Entry 4C5Z (X-ray diffraction, 2.50 A resolution); this record covers chains A and B.

# Chain A (and B)
Name: Ochratoxinase
Organism: Aspergillus niger
Notes: EC 3.4.13.9, 3.5.1.-; fragment: extracellular, n-terminally truncated isoform, residues 43-480; chain B of this document is another copy of the same molecule, construct and numbering; everything in this record applies to it too
UniProt: A2R2V4 (A2R2V4_ASPNC); residues 43-480 here = UniProt positions 43-480
Amino-acid sequence (438 residues; row label = number of the first residue in the row):
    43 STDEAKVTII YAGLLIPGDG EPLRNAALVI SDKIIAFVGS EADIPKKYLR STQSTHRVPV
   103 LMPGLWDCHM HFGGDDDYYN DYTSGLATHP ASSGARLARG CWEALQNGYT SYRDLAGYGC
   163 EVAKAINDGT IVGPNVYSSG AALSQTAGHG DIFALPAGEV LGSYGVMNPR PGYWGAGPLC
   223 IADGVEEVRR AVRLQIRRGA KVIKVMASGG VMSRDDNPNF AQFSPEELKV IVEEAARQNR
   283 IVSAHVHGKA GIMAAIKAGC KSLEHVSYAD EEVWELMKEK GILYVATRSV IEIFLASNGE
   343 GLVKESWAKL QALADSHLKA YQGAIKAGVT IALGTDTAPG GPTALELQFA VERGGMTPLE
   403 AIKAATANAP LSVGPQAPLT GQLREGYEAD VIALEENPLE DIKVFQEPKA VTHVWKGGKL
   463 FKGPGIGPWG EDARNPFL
Unresolved in the structure: 43-44, 257 (chain B: 43-45)
UniProt features mapped onto this chain:
  - active site: K246, D378
  - binding site (Zn(2+)): H111, H113, K246, H287, H307
  - mutagenesis: S135 (S135G/W: Affect substrate binding and carboxypeptidase activity), Y160 (Y160S/G: Affect substrate binding and carboxypeptidase activity), Y206 (Y206S/G: Affect substrate binding and carboxypeptidase activity)
What the authors report for this chain:
  - contacts within the chain: G252-D258 (hydrogen bond), V253-D258 (hydrogen bond), M254-D258 (hydrogen bond)
  - catalytic residues: H191, D378 (proposed by the authors, not directly observed)

# How chain A and chain B interact
Contacting residue pairs (96):
  G127(A) with Y215(B), hydrogen bond (backbone-side chain)
  L128(A) with Y215(B), hydrogen bond (backbone-side chain)
  T130(A) with Y215(B), hydrogen bond (backbone-side chain)
  H131(A) with P132(B); Y160(B); E163(B); Y215(B); A218(B), hydrogen bond (side chain-backbone)
  P132(A) with H131(B); P132(B); A133(B); Y215(B)
  A133(A) with P132(B); G136(B); Y160(B), hydrophobic; E163(B)
  S134(A) with E163(B), hydrogen bond (side chain-backbone)
  G136(A) with A133(B); G136(B); A137(B)
  A137(A) with G136(B); A137(B); A140(B); A167(B), hydrophobic; I173(B)
  R138(A) with A167(B); D170(B), salt bridge; T172(B); F479(B)
  A140(A) with A137(B); A140(B), hydrophobic
  R141(A) with G171(B); T172(B), hydrogen bond (side chain-backbone); I173(B); W471(B); R476(B), hydrogen bond (side chain-backbone); P478(B); F479(B)
  G142(A) with F479(B)
  W144(A) with W471(B)
  E145(A) with N477(B)
  Y160(A) with H131(B); A133(B), hydrophobic; Y215(B)
  E163(A) with H131(B); A133(B); S134(B), hydrogen bond (backbone-side chain)
  K166(A) with D118(B); R138(B)
  A167(A) with A137(B), hydrophobic; R138(B)
  D170(A) with R138(B), salt bridge
  G171(A) with R141(B)
  T172(A) with R138(B); R141(B), hydrogen bond (backbone-side chain)
  I173(A) with A137(B)
  G204(A) with P213(B)
  S205(A) with P213(B)
  R212(A) with P213(B), hydrogen bond (side chain-backbone); G214(B)
  P213(A) with G204(B); S205(B); R212(B), hydrogen bond (backbone-side chain)
  G214(A) with R212(B); G214(B)
  Y215(A) with G127(B), hydrogen bond (side chain-backbone); L128(B), hydrogen bond (side chain-backbone); T130(B), hydrogen bond (side chain-backbone); H131(B); P132(B)
  A218(A) with H131(B), hydrogen bond (backbone-side chain)
  P381(A) with F479(B)
  G382(A) with N477(B), hydrogen bond (backbone-side chain); F479(B); L480(B)
  G383(A) with F479(B); L480(B)
  P384(A) with F479(B); L480(B)
  P470(A) with P470(B), hydrophobic
  W471(A) with R141(B); W144(B)
  R476(A) with R141(B), hydrogen bond (backbone-side chain)
  N477(A) with E145(B); G382(B), hydrogen bond (side chain-backbone)
  P478(A) with R141(B)
  F479(A) with R138(B); R141(B); G142(B); P381(B); G382(B); G383(B); P384(B)
  L480(A) with G382(B); G383(B); P384(B)
Other interface residues (no listed pair), chain A (46 interface residues in all): D118, A129, V164, A380, A475
Other interface residues (no listed pair), chain B (46 interface residues in all): A129, V164, K166, A380, A475

# Overview
Chain A and chain B each contribute 46 residues to their interface; the contacts include 18 hydrogen bonds and
2 salt bridges. Polar contacts include R138(A)-D170(B), G127(A)-Y215(B) and L128(A)-Y215(B). From the paper:
catalytic residues H191(A) and D378(A); contacts within the chain involving D258(A), G252(A) and V253(A) among
others.
Chain A and chain B are both Ochratoxinase (Aspergillus niger); the structure, Crystal structure of A. niger
ochratoxinase, was determined by X-ray diffraction together with 4C5Y, 4C60 and 4C65 from the same study.
